PDB entry 8QXJ | electron microscopy, 2.65 A resolution | chains A and D of the 4 polymer chains in the assembly

[Chain A (and D)]
Molecule: Deoxynucleoside triphosphate triphosphohydrolase SAMHD1
Organism: Homo sapiens
Notes: chain D of this document is another copy of the same molecule, construct and numbering; everything in this record applies to it too
UniProt: Q9Y3Z3 (SAMH1_HUMAN); residues 1-626 here = UniProt positions 1-626
Amino-acid sequence (626 residues; each row starts with the number of its first residue):
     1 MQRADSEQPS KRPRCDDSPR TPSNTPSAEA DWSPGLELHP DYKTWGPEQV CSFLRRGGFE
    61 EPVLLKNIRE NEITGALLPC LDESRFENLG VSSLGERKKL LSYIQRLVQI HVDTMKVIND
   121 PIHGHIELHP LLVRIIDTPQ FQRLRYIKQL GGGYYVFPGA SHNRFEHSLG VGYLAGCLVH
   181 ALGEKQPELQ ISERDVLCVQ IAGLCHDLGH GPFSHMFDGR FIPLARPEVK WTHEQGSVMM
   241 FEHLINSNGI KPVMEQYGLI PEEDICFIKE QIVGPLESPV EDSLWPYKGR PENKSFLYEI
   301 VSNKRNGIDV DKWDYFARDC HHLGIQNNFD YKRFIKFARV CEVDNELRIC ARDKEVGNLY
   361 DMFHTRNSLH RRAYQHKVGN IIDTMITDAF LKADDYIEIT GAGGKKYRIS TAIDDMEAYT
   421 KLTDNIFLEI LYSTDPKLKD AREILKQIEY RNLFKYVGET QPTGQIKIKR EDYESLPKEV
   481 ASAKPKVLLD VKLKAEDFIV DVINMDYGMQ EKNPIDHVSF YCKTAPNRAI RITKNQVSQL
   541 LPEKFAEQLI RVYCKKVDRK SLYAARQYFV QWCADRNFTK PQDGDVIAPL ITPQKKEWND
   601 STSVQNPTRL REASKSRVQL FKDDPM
Not modelled in the structure: 1-112, 590-626
Ion coordination: Fe ion: H167, H206, D207, D311 (together with DZ4); Mg2+: D207 (together with DZ4)
Ligand contacts:
  - DZ4 (2'-deoxy-5'-O-[(R)-hydroxy{[(R)-hydroxy(phosphonooxy)phosphoryl]amino}phosphoryl]adenosine), molecule 1: V117, I118, N119, H125
  - DZ4, molecule 2: Q149, L150, R164, H167, H206, D207, H210, H215, H233, E234, D311, K312, Y315, D319, R366, H370, Y374, Q375
  - DZ4, molecule 3: V156, F157, P158, I325, R372, H376, V378
  - DZ4, molecule 4: R333, F337, R352, K354, N358, K523
  - GTP (guanosine-5'-triphosphate), molecule 1: K116, V117, I118, V133, I136, D137, Q142, R145, F165
  - GTP, molecule 2: Y155, V156, V378, R451, L453, K455
UniProt features mapped onto this chain:
  - active site: H233
  - binding site (GTP): K116, V117, D137, Q142, R145, R451, K455, K523
  - binding site (dATP): N119, Q149, V156, R164, H210, H215, K312, Y315, D319, R333, R352, K354, N358, R366, Q375, H376, K377, K523
  - binding site (dCTP): N119, Q149, V156, R164, H210, H215, K312, Y315, D319, R333, R352, K354, R366, R372, Q375, H376, K377, K523
  - binding site (dGTP): N119, Q149, L150, V156, R164, K312, Y315, D319, R333, R352, K354, N358, R366, Y374, Q375, H376, K377, K523
  - binding site (dTTP): N119, Q149, V156, R164, H210, H215, K312, Y315, D319, R333, R352, K354, Q375, H376, K377, K523
  - binding site (Mn(2+)): H167, H206, D207, D311
  - modified residue: M1 (N-acetylmethionine), S18 (Phosphoserine), T21 (Phosphothreonine), T25 (Phosphothreonine), S33 (Phosphoserine), S93 (Phosphoserine), T592 (Microbial infection: Phosphothreonine)
  - cross-link (Glycyl lysine isopeptide (Lys-Gly)): K467 (interchain with G-Cter in SUMO2), K469 (interchain with G-Cter in SUMO2), K492 (interchain with G-Cter in SUMO2), K622 (interchain with G-Cter in SUMO2)
  - natural variant: D120 to H123 (deletion: In AGS5), H123 (H123P: In AGS5), R143 (R143C: In AGS5; R143H: In AGS5), R145 (R145Q: In AGS5), H167 (H167Y: In AGS5), I201 (I201N: In AGS5 and CHBL2), G209 (G209S: In AGS5), M254 (M254V: In AGS5), R290 (R290H: In AGS5), L369 (L369S: In AGS5), M385 (M385V: In AGS5), I448 (I448T: In AGS5), 1 further natural variant entry in UniProt
  - mutagenesis: L77 (L77F: Increased stability of the tetramer and increased deoxynucleoside triphosphate (dNTPase) activity; when associated with F-77 and F-80 and R-111), C80 (C80F: Increased stability of the tetramer and increased deoxynucleoside triphosphate (dNTPase) activity; when associated with F-77 and R-111), H111 (H111R: Increased stability of the tetramer and increased deoxynucleoside triphosphate (dNTPase) activity; when associated with F-77 and F-80), D137 (D137A: Impairs homotetramerization and nearly abolishes dNTPase activity), Q142 (Q142E/A: Impairs homotetramerization and nearly abolishes dNTPase activity; when associated with K-145), R143 (R143A: Abolished ability to restrict infection by viruses), R145 (R145A: Impairs homotetramerization and nearly abolishes dNTPase activity. Abolished ability to restrict infection by viruses; R145K: Impairs homotetramerization and nearly abolishes dNTPase activity ...), Q149 (Q149A: Abolished dNTPase activity without affecting homotetramerization. Abolished dNTPase activity; when associated with A-319), R164 (R164A: Abolished ability to restrict infection by viruses), H167 (H167A: Abolished ability to restrict infection by viruses), H206 to D207 (Abolishes zinc binding and dNTPase activity. Does not affect ability to promote DNA end resection at stalled replication forks), H206 (H206A: Abolished ability to restrict infection by viruses), 33 further mutagenesis entries in UniProt
From the paper describing this entry:
  - catalytic residues: H215
  - mutagenesis - R164A, H215A: abolished catalytic activity
  - mutagenesis - R366A (300-fold), Q375A (15 to 20-fold), Q375N (15 to 20-fold): decreased catalytic activity

[Chain A / chain D interface]
Contacting residue pairs (8; chain A residue first):
  H125(A) - D330(D)  salt bridge
  H125(A) - R333(D)  hydrogen bond
  H125(A) - K336(D)
  E127(A) - K336(D)  salt bridge
  D330(A) - H125(D)  salt bridge
  R333(A) - H125(D)  hydrogen bond
  K336(A) - H125(D)
  K336(A) - E127(D)  salt bridge
Interface residues without a listed pair, chain A (7 interface residues in all): V117, F337
Interface residues without a listed pair, chain D (8 interface residues in all): V117, K185, F337

[In short]
7 residues of chain A and 8 residues of chain D are in contact; the contacts include 2 hydrogen bonds and 4
salt bridges. Among the polar pairs are H125(A)-D330(D), E127(A)-K336(D) and H125(A)-R333(D). From the paper:
the catalytic residue H215(A); R366A, Q375A and Q375N of chain A reduce catalytic activity; 5 substitutions
were tested in all.
Chain A and chain D are both Deoxynucleoside triphosphate triphosphohydrolase SAMHD1 (Homo sapiens); the
structure, Cryo-EM structure of tetrameric human SAMHD1 with dApNHpp, was determined by electron microscopy
together with 8QXK, 8QXL, 8QXM, 8QXN and 8QXO from the same study.
